Entry 3CLR (X-ray diffraction, 1.90 A resolution); this record covers chains C and D.

Chain C:
Molecule: Electron transfer flavoprotein subunit beta
From: Methylophilus methylotrophus
Reference sequence: P53570 (ETFB_METME); residue numbers follow UniProt; this construct covers 1-264
Chain sequence (264 residues; row label = number of the first residue in the row):
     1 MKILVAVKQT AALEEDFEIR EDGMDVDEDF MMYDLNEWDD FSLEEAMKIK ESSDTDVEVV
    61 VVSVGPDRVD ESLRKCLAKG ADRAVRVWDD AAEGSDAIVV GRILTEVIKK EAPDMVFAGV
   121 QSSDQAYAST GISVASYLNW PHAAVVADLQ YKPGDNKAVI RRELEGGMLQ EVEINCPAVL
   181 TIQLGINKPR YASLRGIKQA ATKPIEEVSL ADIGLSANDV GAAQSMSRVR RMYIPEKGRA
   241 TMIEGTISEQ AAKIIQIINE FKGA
Disordered / not traced: 194-201, 263-264
Curated features (UniProtKB/Swiss-Prot):
  - binding site (AMP): A6, N36 to D39, V64, G119 to S122, Y127 to T130

Chain D:
Molecule: Electron transfer flavoprotein subunit alpha
From: Methylophilus methylotrophus
Reference sequence: P53571 (ETFA_METME); residues 0-320 here correspond to UniProt positions 1-321 (UniProt number = residue number + 1)
Chain sequence (321 residues; each row starts with the number of its first residue; numbering starts at 0):
     0 MSKILVIAEH RRNDLRPVSL ELIGAANGLK KSGEDKVVVA VIGSQADAFV PALSVNGVDE
    60 LVVVKGSSID FDPDVFEASV SALIAAHNPS VVLLPHSVDS LGYASSLASK TGYGFATDVY
   120 IVEYQGDELV ATRGGYNQKV NVEVDFPGKS TVVLTIRPSV FKPLEGAGSP VVSNVDAPSV
   180 QSRSQNKDYV EVGGGNDIDI TTVDFIMSIG RGIGEETNVE QFRELADEAG ATLCCSAPIA
   240 DAGWLPKSRQ VGQSGKVVGS CKLYVAMGIS GSIQHMAGMK HVPTIIAVNT DPGASIFTIA
   300 KYGIVADIFD IEEELKAQLA A
Disordered / not traced: 0, 320
Differences from the reference sequence: engineered mutation A236 (Arg237 in P53571)
Curated features (UniProtKB/Swiss-Prot):
  - binding site (FAD): R210, S235, Q249, V250, S253, G254, S269, S271, Q273, H274, N288, D306, I307

Interface between chain C and chain D:
Pairs across the interface - 168 pairs, chain C then chain D:
  A11(C) - Y135(D)
  L13(C) - Y135(D)  hydrophobic
  F17(C) - K138(D)
  F17(C) - V139(D)  hydrophobic
  D25(C) - Y135(D)  hydrogen bond
  V26(C) - Y135(D)  hydrophobic
  V26(C) - V139(D)  hydrophobic
  M31(C) - Y135(D)
  E37(C) - R210(D)  salt bridge
  I98(C) - S104(D)
  I98(C) - S108(D)
  Q121(C) - Q273(D)
  S123(C) - N136(D)
  D124(C) - G134(D)
  D124(C) - Y135(D)  hydrogen bond (backbone-backbone)
  D124(C) - N136(D)  hydrogen bond (backbone-backbone)
  Q125(C) - R132(D)  hydrogen bond (backbone-side chain)
  Q125(C) - G134(D)
  Q125(C) - Y135(D)  hydrogen bond (side chain-backbone)
  A126(C) - R132(D)  hydrogen bond (backbone-side chain)
  Y127(C) - T116(D)  hydrogen bond (backbone-side chain)
  Y127(C) - R132(D)
  A128(C) - L100(D)  hydrophobic
  S129(C) - S104(D)  hydrogen bond (backbone-side chain)
  S129(C) - F114(D)
  S129(C) - T116(D)
  I132(C) - L100(D)
  I132(C) - G101(D)
  I132(C) - S104(D)
  I132(C) - S105(D)
  S133(C) - S104(D)  hydrogen bond (backbone-side chain)
  S133(C) - S108(D)  hydrogen bond
  S136(C) - S105(D)  hydrogen bond (side chain-backbone)
  S136(C) - S108(D)
  S136(C) - K109(D)  hydrogen bond
  Y137(C) - S108(D)
  N139(C) - R182(D)  hydrogen bond (backbone-side chain)
  W140(C) - R182(D)
  P141(C) - R182(D)
  H142(C) - P72(D)
  H142(C) - D73(D)
  H142(C) - G101(D)
  H142(C) - R182(D)
  A144(C) - L100(D)
  A144(C) - G101(D)
  V145(C) - V97(D)  hydrophobic
  V145(C) - L100(D)  hydrophobic
  R161(C) - V189(D)
  R162(C) - F70(D)
  R162(C) - V97(D)
  R162(C) - D98(D)  salt bridge
  E163(C) - V97(D)
  E163(C) - S253(D)  hydrogen bond
  L164(C) - R10(D)
  L164(C) - V97(D)  hydrophobic
  L164(C) - Y188(D)  hydrophobic
  L164(C) - S253(D)
  E165(C) - R10(D)  salt bridge
  E165(C) - R15(D)  salt bridge
  E165(C) - S96(D)
  E165(C) - V97(D)  hydrogen bond (side chain-backbone)
  E165(C) - Q252(D)
  G166(C) - Q252(D)  hydrogen bond (backbone-backbone)
  G166(C) - S253(D)
  G166(C) - G254(D)
  G167(C) - E190(D)
  G167(C) - V191(D)  hydrogen bond (backbone-backbone)
  G167(C) - S253(D)  hydrogen bond (backbone-backbone)
  G167(C) - G254(D)
  G167(C) - K255(D)
  M168(C) - R11(D)
  M168(C) - V189(D)
  L169(C) - Y188(D)
  L169(C) - V189(D)  hydrogen bond (backbone-backbone)
  Q170(C) - N185(D)
  Q170(C) - D187(D)
  Q170(C) - Y188(D)  hydrogen bond
  E171(C) - N185(D)
  E171(C) - K186(D)  hydrogen bond (backbone-backbone)
  E171(C) - D187(D)  hydrogen bond (backbone-backbone)
  V172(C) - S183(D)
  V172(C) - Q184(D)
  V172(C) - N185(D)
  E173(C) - S183(D)
  E173(C) - Q184(D)  hydrogen bond (backbone-backbone)
  I174(C) - R182(D)
  I174(C) - S183(D)
  N175(C) - R182(D)  hydrogen bond (backbone-backbone)
  L184(C) - D240(D)
  G185(C) - D240(D)
  K188(C) - D240(D)
  K188(C) - A241(D)
  M226(C) - A107(D)
  M226(C) - T110(D)
  M226(C) - Y112(D)
  M226(C) - G113(D)
  M226(C) - F114(D)  hydrogen bond (backbone-backbone)
  M226(C) - F145(D)
  M226(C) - K148(D)
  S227(C) - F114(D)
  S227(C) - D144(D)
  S227(C) - F145(D)
  R228(C) - V143(D)
  R228(C) - D144(D)  salt bridge
  R228(C) - P146(D)
  V229(C) - V141(D)  hydrophobic
  V229(C) - E142(D)
  R230(C) - Q124(D)  hydrogen bond
  R230(C) - V129(D)
  R230(C) - E142(D)  salt bridge
  R230(C) - V143(D)
  R230(C) - D144(D)  salt bridge
  R231(C) - N140(D)
  R231(C) - V141(D)
  R231(C) - E142(D)  salt bridge
  M232(C) - Y135(D)  hydrophobic
  M232(C) - V139(D)  hydrophobic
  M232(C) - N140(D)
  M232(C) - V141(D)  hydrophobic
  Y233(C) - V139(D)
  Y233(C) - N140(D)  hydrogen bond (backbone-backbone)
  P235(C) - K138(D)
  P235(C) - V139(D)
  P235(C) - N140(D)
  K237(C) - Q137(D)  hydrogen bond (side chain-backbone)
  K237(C) - T297(D)
  G238(C) - F296(D)
  G238(C) - T297(D)
  A240(C) - F296(D)  hydrogen bond (backbone-backbone)
  A240(C) - A299(D)
  A240(C) - K300(D)
  A240(C) - G302(D)
  T241(C) - K300(D)  hydrogen bond (backbone-backbone)
  T241(C) - Y301(D)
  T241(C) - G302(D)  hydrogen bond (backbone-backbone)
  M242(C) - F296(D)  hydrophobic
  M242(C) - G302(D)
  I243(C) - G302(D)  hydrogen bond (backbone-backbone)
  I243(C) - I303(D)  hydrophobic
  I247(C) - A305(D)  hydrophobic
  I247(C) - D309(D)
  I247(C) - I310(D)  hydrophobic
  I247(C) - E313(D)
  S248(C) - E313(D)
  S248(C) - Q317(D)  hydrogen bond (backbone-side chain)
  Q250(C) - I303(D)
  Q250(C) - A305(D)
  Q250(C) - I310(D)
  A251(C) - E313(D)
  A251(C) - L314(D)
  A251(C) - Q317(D)
  A252(C) - Q317(D)  hydrogen bond (backbone-side chain)
  K253(C) - Y301(D)
  I254(C) - I303(D)  hydrophobic
  I254(C) - I310(D)  hydrophobic
  I254(C) - L314(D)  hydrophobic
  I255(C) - L314(D)  hydrophobic
  I255(C) - Q317(D)
  I255(C) - L318(D)
  I257(C) - T283(D)
  I257(C) - I285(D)  hydrophobic
  I257(C) - Y301(D)  hydrophobic
  I258(C) - F204(D)  hydrophobic
  I258(C) - L262(D)  hydrophobic
  F261(C) - D203(D)
  F261(C) - F204(D)  hydrophobic
  F261(C) - K261(D)
  F261(C) - L262(D)  hydrophobic
Interface residues without a listed pair, chain C (75 interface residues in all): I19, V120, S225, I234, R239
Interface residues without a listed pair, chain D (86 interface residues in all): E8, H95, Y102, G111, I120, T131, G133, M206, V287, V304

Summary:
Chain C and chain D form an interface of 75 and 86 residues respectively; the contacts include 34 hydrogen
bonds and 8 salt bridges. Polar pairs include E37(C)-R210(D), R162(C)-D98(D) and E165(C)-R10(D).
Chain C is Electron transfer flavoprotein subunit beta and chain D is Electron transfer flavoprotein subunit
alpha, both from Methylophilus methylotrophus; the structure, Crystal structure of the R236A ETF mutant from
M. methylotrophus, was determined by X-ray diffraction (same publication as 3CLS, 3CLT and 3CLU).
